Entry 3RWK (X-ray diffraction, 2.10 A resolution); this record covers chain X.

# Chain X
Name: Inulinase
From: Aspergillus ficuum
Notes: EC 3.2.1.7
UniProt: O94220 (INU2_ASPFI); residue numbers follow UniProt; this construct covers 1-516
Sequence (516 residues; numbered 1 to 516; the number before each row is that of its first residue):
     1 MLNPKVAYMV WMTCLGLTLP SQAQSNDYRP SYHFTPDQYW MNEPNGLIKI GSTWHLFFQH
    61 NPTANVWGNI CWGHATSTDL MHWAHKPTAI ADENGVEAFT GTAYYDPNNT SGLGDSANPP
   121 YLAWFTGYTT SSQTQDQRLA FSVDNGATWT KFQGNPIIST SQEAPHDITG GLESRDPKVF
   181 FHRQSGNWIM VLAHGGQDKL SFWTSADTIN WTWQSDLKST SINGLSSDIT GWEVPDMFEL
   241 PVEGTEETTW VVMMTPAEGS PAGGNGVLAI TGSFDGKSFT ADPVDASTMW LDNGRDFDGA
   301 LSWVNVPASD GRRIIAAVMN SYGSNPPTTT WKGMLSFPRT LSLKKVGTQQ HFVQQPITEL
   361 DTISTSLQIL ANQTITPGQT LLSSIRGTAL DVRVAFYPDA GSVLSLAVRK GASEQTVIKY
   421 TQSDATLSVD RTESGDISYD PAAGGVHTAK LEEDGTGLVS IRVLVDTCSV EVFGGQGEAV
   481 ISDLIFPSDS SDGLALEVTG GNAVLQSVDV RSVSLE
Not modelled in the structure: 1-23
Glycans and other covalent adducts: N-acetylglucosamine (NAG) linked to Asn372
Metal / ion sites: Na+: Asn265, Arg295, Asp298
Ligand contacts:
  - beta-D-fructofuranose (FRU), molecule 1: Trp40, Met41, Asn42, Gln59, His60, Asn61, Ile70, Asn320, Gly323, Lys332, Gly333
  - beta-D-fructofuranose (FRU), molecule 2: Glu43, Gln59, Phe99, Thr100, Arg175, Asp176, Glu233, Val234

# Summary
Bound to chain X: beta-D-fructofuranose. N-acetylglucosamine is covalently linked to Asn372. Asn265, Arg295
and Asp298 coordinate Na+.
Chain X is Inulinase (Aspergillus ficuum); the structure, First crystal structure of an endo-inulinase, from
Aspergillus ficuum: structural analysis and comparison with other GH32 ..., was determined by X-ray
diffraction (same publication as 3SC7).
